Entry 2CI0 (X-ray diffraction, 1.53 A resolution); this record covers chain A.

== Chain A ==
Name: Cytochrome P450 51
Organism: Mycobacterium tuberculosis
Notes: EC 1.14.13.70
Reference sequence: P0A512 (CP51_MYCTU); numbering as in UniProt (aligned over 1-451)
Amino-acid sequence (455 residues; each row starts with the number of its first residue):
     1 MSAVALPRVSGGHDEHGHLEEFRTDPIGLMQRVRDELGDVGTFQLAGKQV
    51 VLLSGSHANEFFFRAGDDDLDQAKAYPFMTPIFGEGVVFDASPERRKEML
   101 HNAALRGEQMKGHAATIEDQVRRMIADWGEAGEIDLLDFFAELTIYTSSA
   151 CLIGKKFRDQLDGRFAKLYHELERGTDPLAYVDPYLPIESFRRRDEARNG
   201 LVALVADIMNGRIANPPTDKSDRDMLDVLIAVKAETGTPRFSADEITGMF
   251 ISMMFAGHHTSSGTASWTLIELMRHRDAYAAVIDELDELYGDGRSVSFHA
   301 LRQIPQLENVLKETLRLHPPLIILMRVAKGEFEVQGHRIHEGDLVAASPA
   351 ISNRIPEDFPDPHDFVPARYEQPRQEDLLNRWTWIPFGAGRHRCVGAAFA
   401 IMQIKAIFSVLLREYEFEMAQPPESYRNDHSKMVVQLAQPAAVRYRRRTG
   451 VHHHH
Not modelled in the structure: 1-2, 85-104, 217-221, 450-455
Sequence notes: engineered mutation Leu-37 (Cys in P0A512), Ala-442 (Cys in P0A512)
Ion coordination: heme Fe: Cys-394 (together with (2R)-2-phenyl-N-pyridin-4-ylbutanamide)
Residues lining bound ligands:
  - (2R)-2-phenyl-N-pyridin-4-ylbutanamide (1CM): Tyr-76, Phe-78, Met-79, Phe-83, Phe-255, Ala-256, His-259, Thr-260, Leu-321, Ile-323, Met-433, Val-434
  - heme (HEM): Phe-63, Tyr-76, Leu-105, Ala-256, Gly-257, Thr-260, Ser-261, Thr-264, Leu-315, Pro-320, Leu-321, Leu-324, Arg-326, Ile-385, Pro-386, Phe-387, Gly-388, Arg-391, His-392, Arg-393, Cys-394, Val-395, Gly-396, Phe-399, Ala-400

== Overview ==
Bound to chain A: heme and (2R)-2-phenyl-N-pyridin-4-ylbutanamide.
Chain A is Cytochrome P450 51 (Mycobacterium tuberculosis); the structure, High throughput screening and x-ray
crystallography assisted evaluation of small molecule scaffolds for CYP51 inhibitors, was determined by X-ray
diffraction together with 2CIB and 2BZ9 from the same study.
